7ANE - chains 2 and ae of the 124 polymer chains in the assembly; structure by electron microscopy, 3.90 A resolution.

Chain 2:
Molecule: Large ribosomal RNA
Organism: Leishmania major
Sequence (18998 nucleotides; each row starts with the number of its first residue; numbers below 1 keep their minus sign (U-2497 is residue -2497)):
 -2497 UUUCAAAAAUUGACUAAUUUUGAUAUUGUUUUGGCUCUGGACUAAUUAAU
 -2447 UCUCCUUUAAUUUUAUUAUCUAAAAUUUGCAUACUUACAUAUUAAAGUAG
 -2397 UUAGUUUAGAUAUGAAAAUUAGUUAGAUUUCCAUUUGAAUUAGUUAUGUU
 -2347 AAAUAUAGAAUUAGUUAGGGUUGAUAAUGAAAUCAAUUAAGUUUAUAUAU
 -2297 AAAGUUAGUUAGUCAAUAUGAAUUUUUUUGCAAACAUUUCCGGUUGACUU
 -2247 CAUGUGAUUACACGUACUCCGUUUUGUUUUUAUGUGUCAUGAUUUGCAUU
 -2197 GAUUUUUUCGCAACCACACCAUAAAUCUAAUAUACUCAACAGCACCUACC
 -2147 AAGAGUUAAAAAUGAAAUUAAAUAAAAAUAAAAAAUAAAAUAAAAAUAAA
 -2097 AUAAAAAUAAAUUUAAAAAUAAAAAUAAGUUUAAAAAAUAAAUUAAAAUA
 -2047 AAAAAUUAUAAAAUGGAAAUUGAAAAAUAAAUUACAAAUAAAAGAUUAAA
 -1997 UUUGAAUUAAUUACAGAAAUUAGACACAACACGCCCGAUCGAUUUCAUGC
 -1947 AUACACUUUUACUUCGUUUUCGGUUUACGUUUUGUUGUUUGUAUUGGCUC
 -1897 GAUGGAUGAAUAUAAAAAGCUUAAAUACAAAAUUUCCAACAAUUGGAUAA
 -1847 GCAAGAGUUAAAAAAUGAAAUUAAAUAAAAAUAAAAAAUAAAAUAAAAUA
 -1797 AAAUUAAAAUAAAAUAAAAAAUAAAAAAUUAAAAAUAAAAUUAAAAUAAA
 -1747 AAGUUAGAAAAUAAAAAAUUUAAAAAAUAUAAUUUGAAAAAUAAAUUACA
 -1697 AAUAAAAGAUUAAAUUUGAAUUAAUUGCAGACACUAGACACACAUUUCCG
 -1647 AUCGAUUUCACGUAUACAUUUGUACUUCGUUUUUGGUUUAUGUUUUGUUG
 -1597 UUUGCACUGAUCGAGCAAAAUUUUUAUUUUAUAUAUAAUUUAAACUUUUG
 -1547 UUGUUGUUUGUUAGUAAGCAAAAAUAUUUAUGUCAUUUUAAUAUUAUUUA
 -1497 UGUACUUACUAUUAUUUUGAUAAAUUUUAACUUUAAAUAGCAUAAAAACU
 -1447 ACAAUCAAUAAAGCAUAAAAAAAUUUAUUUAUGAUUAUAUUAAUAUAAAA
 -1397 UGACCUAAUAUAAUGAAAAUACUUUAGUGUUAAGUUAUUUGUUUUAUUAU
 -1347 GAAAUAAGUUGCACUAUUUAUUGAAUUAAUAAAGAAAGAAUAGAAAUAAA
 -1297 UAAGUUAUAAUAUCUUUAAUUUAUUUAUAAUUUCUUUGCAUUUGUAUUUA
 -1247 GUGUGAGUUUACAUUUAAUUUUAUAUUAUUUUAGUGUUAGUAUAUAUUUA
 -1197 AAUUUAAUCAAAGUUAUUAUUAAAUAAUAUUGAUUUUGGAUGAAUUUAAU
 -1147 UUUUAAUUAUAUUUUUGAAUUUUAAUUUUAUUAUUUUGAUUUAAUAUUUU
 -1097 UAAAAUAUUAUAUAUUUUAGAUUUAAAUUUGUUGUUUUAUAUUUAGUUUA
 -1047 AUGUUUAUAAAUUGAUAAUUAAUUUGUUUUAUUUUAAAGUUUUUAUGAAC
  -997 UGUGAUUUAUAGUUUAUUAUUUUUAGUUUAAUGUUUAAAUAUUUAACUAG
  -947 UGAUGGCACAGUUGUUCUAUAUGUACCUAUAAAAAAUAGUAAAAUUAUUU
  -897 UAAUUAAAUUAAUAAAUAAUUAUUAAACUAAUUUUAUAUUAAUAUUAUGA
  -847 AAAAUUUAAAAAUUAAUUUUUUUUUCUAAUUUUUAUAUAUUGAAGUAAUA
  -797 UGUAUUGAAUUGAAUAUUAAAAAUACAAAUUUAAUUUGUAAUUAAUAAAU
  -747 AUAUUUUAUUUUAAUAGAUGUUUAAUGUUAAUUAAUUUAUUAUUUUAAUA
  -697 UUUAAUAUUUGUUUAUACAAAAGUAACUUUUUUUGAAUAUAAAGAAUUAU
  -647 UAUUAUAAAUAUUAUUUUAAAAAUAUAAAAAUAUUGUUAAUAAAAUUAUC
  -597 AAGUUUCAAAAGCGUUUAUUAAAUGCGUCGGUCUAAGUAUUAUAUUUAAG
  -547 AUUAUUCUUGUAUAUAGAUUUUUAUUUUAAUAAUUCUACAUAAUUAAAAA
  -497 UUAACCUCAAAUUAUAUUUAUUAGUAGCAUAGUAAUUUAUUAACUGAUUA
  -447 UUAAAGCGUUCCAUAGAAAAUUUUAAAAUUAUAACAAUCUAAAUAAAUAA
  -397 UAAAUUAAAAUAAAAAUUUUAAAAAAAAUUAAAAAAUUAAAAUAGGGCAA
  -347 GUCCUACUCUCCUUUACAAAGAGAACGUUUAUAUGUAAUUGUAUGUUUGA
  -297 UUGGGGCAAUACUAUAUCUAUUUAUAUAGAAAAAGAACUAUAUUUAUUGA
  -247 AAUAAUAAAAGGUUCGAGCAGGUUAACAAGCAUUAAUACUAAAUGUGUUU
  -197 CAUCGUCUACUUAUUGCUAAAUUAUAAUUGAUUGUUCAUCAAAAAAGCAA
  -147 UUCGUUAGUUGGGUUAAAAUCGUUGUAAAGCAGAUUUGUUUAUAUAUUUA
   -97 AUUUUUGUAUAUAGUUAAAAAUUAAUAUUAGUACGCAAGGAUUCAUUAUU
   -47 UGUAAUUUAAAUAUAUUAAAUGUUAUUUUAUUAAAUAAAAUAAAAUAAGU
     3 CAAUUGUUAUUAUUCAUAUUAAUUUUUUUAAAAGUUUUUUAAUUUUAUAU
    53 UAGUUUAUUUGUUUAAAAAGUAUCUAAUUAAUUCAUUAUUUAGGAAUAGU
   103 UAAUAAUAAUUUAUAAUUCUGAUUAGAUUUGUUUGUUAAUGCUAUUAAAG
   153 GGGUGUGGAAAAAGUGUUAAAUUUUUGAUAUAUUUAAAUAAUAAAUAAAA
   203 UAUAACUUAUUAGUCAGAAAUGGAUGCCAGCCGUUGCGGUAAUUUCUAUG
   253 CUUUUAAAUAUUAUACAUUUAUUUUAUAAAUUUGUUACUAUAUAUUUUUA
   303 GUCAAUAAAACUAAUAAUUAUUUUUAUUUGUUUUUAAACACCGUUUGGUA
   353 UAUGCAAAUAAAAAAUGACAUUAAUUAUUAAUUAUAUUAUAUUAUAUUUA
   403 UUCAUUUAAGUCAACAAUAUCUAUUUACUGUUUUUGACAACAUGAUAAGG
   453 AUUAUAAAUGGUAUUGCAAAUUUUAUAAUCAAAACUAAUUUAUUAUAUUA
   503 AAUUAGCAUGUUUAGAUAAAACAAUAAAUUUAGAAGGUAUUGUUGCCCAC
   553 CAUUCUUUGUAAUAAAGACAACGUGCAGUAAUUAAUGUAUUUAUAAAAAU
   603 AUAUUUUUUUUUUUUAAAUUUUCGUUGCCUUUUUUAUUAUUUAGAAAAUU
   653 UAUGAAUUUAUACAAAUCAAUAAUGAAAAUUAUAGUAUUAUUAUUUAUGA
   703 GGAGAAUUUUCGGAAGGAGGGAUUUUCGGACCAGGAAUGUCCAGAGAGGU
   753 UUCGGGCAUCAGCGAUUGAUUUUGGGAGAACGGAGCCGCCGAGUGAAAUU
   803 UGCCCAGAGCAGAGUCGGGAGAAGAGUGGAUCGACCGAAGAAAAGACCGU
   853 UUUUCGGAAGGGGAGCAGGUCCAACCGAUUUUUUUGCCAACUUGCACAGG
   903 AGGGAGCCAGAAGCGCACUCAAAGUUAGUUUUGGGAGAUUUGAAGGGAGA
   953 AAUUUCCGAGUUUAUUCAUAUAUUUUUUAGUUUGUGUUAGCAAAUUUUGA
  1003 AAUACAACUUUUUUGCAAAUUGGAAGAAAACCUCCCAAAUGUAGCUUCCC
  1053 AAUCUUCCUCUCUAAUCCAUUCCCAACGGUCUUUCCCCCAUCAUCCUCAG
  1103 AUGUCUCUUCCCCCCCAAAAAAUCCUAAAAAUCCAAGUUCAUCUCGCUCU
  1153 CUCUCCCCUCAAUUUCCUUAAAAACUCGCUUCCUAAACUUAUCCCGAAAA
  1203 CCCCGCUCUUCUUCCCUCUAAAUCUUUAUCUCCUCCCCUCCAAAUCUCCC
  1253 UCAAAUCUCUCCUCUCUUCUCCCGAAACUUUAAUCUUUUUAUUUUAUAAA
  1303 UAAAUUUGGUAUUUAAAAUAUUAUAAUUAAAUAUUCUAAAUUAUUUAAUA
  1353 AUAUUAGAAAUGAAUACUUUAUUAAAAUAAUAUUAAUGUGUAAUAUAUUU
  1403 AAUCAUAUUAGAAUUCCGUUUAAAUUGAAAUAUAUUGAAUUGUAAUUAUC
  1453 AAUACAAUAUAAGUUAUUAAAUAAUAAUUUAAUUUUAUAUGUUUUAUAAU
  1503 UGUAAUUAUUUAGUUUUGAAAGUUUAUAUAUAAACAAGAUAUAACCUUUU
  1553 UAUUUUUUAAUACAAUUUUAAAUGAAAUUUAUGAUUUAUUAUUAUUAAAU
  1603 AUUACUGGCAGACUACAUGAAAAAUAUAAAAAGGCAUUUGUAUAGGUUUA
  1653 CUUUUGGACCUCAACAUCCUGCAGCUCAUGGCGUUUUAUGUUGUUUAUUA
  1703 UAUCUUUCUGGAGAAUAUAUAGUUUAUAUUGAUGUAAUAAUUGGUUAUUU
  1753 GCAUCGUGGUACAGAAAAGUUAUGUGAAUAUAAAACUGUAGAACAGUGUU
  1803 UACCGAUGAAGACUGGAUUAUGUGAGUGUCGUUUGCAACGAGCAUUUACU
  1853 GUCAUUGUGUUUUGAGUAUAUGUUGAGGUGUUGUCUUGCUAUUCGCUGUG
  1903 CAUUUAUGCGUUUAUUAAUGUGUGAGUUUACGCGUUGUUUCAAUGGACUU
  1953 CUUUGUUGCUCUUGUAUGGUUAUGGAUAUAGGAUCAUUGUCGCCAAUGCU
  2003 UUGAUCGUUUGAAGAACGUGAUAAGUUGAUGACUUUUUUUGAUUUGUGUU
  2053 GUGGUUGUAGAAUGCAUUUAGCAUUUAUGUGCUUAUUAGGUUUACUUGAU
  2103 GAUUUUGUAUUUGGGUUUAUAGAUUUUUUAUUGAUGUUGUGUAUAUCAUG
  2153 UUUAUUUGUUUUAGAUUUAUAUGAUUUGCUUUUUAUUGGAAAUAGACUUU
  2203 UAUAUUUGCGUUUGCGCGGGUUAGCAUUUUUUGAUGUUUUUGAUUUAUGU
  2253 UUUAAUAGUAUAAGUGGUUGUUUGUCUAGAUCGUUGGGUAUGGUAUGAGA
  2303 UGUUAGAUUAUAUAGUUGUUACGAAUUAUAUUUUAUGUUAGUUUUUGAUU
  2353 AUUGUUUUUGUUAUUUAGGUGAUGCAUUUGAUAGACUUUUUUUGCGACUU
  2403 UUUGAUAUGCGUAUGAGUAUACUUCUAUGUAAACAAUGCUUUUUUGUAGG
  2453 UUUUUUUGUCUUUGGAUUUGUGUGUUUAUUUGAUUAUAUGUAUGUUGAUG
  2503 UAACUAUAGAAACUAUAAUUAGUUUAUUUUAUAGUUUAUGAUGUUGCAUA
  2553 UUACCAGGAUGUUCAUUUGCUAAUGUUGAACAUCCUAAAGGCGAAUACAG
  2603 UAUUUUUUUAUGUUUUUUAUAUGGAUUUAUAUCACGUUUACGUAUACGUU
  2653 GUGCAGAUUUUGUGCAUAUUUGUUUAUUAGAUGUGAUGAUGCGAGGGUUU
  2703 AUGUUGCACGACUUAGUAGCAGUUAUUGGUAAUGUUGAUGUUGUUUUUGG
  2753 UUCUGUAGAUCGAUAAGCUAUUUAUUUAUAUACAAAAAUGAAAGAUGAAU
  2803 CUAAAAAUUGGUGCGGAGGGGUUUGAUUUUUGUUGGGGUUCUGUCUUACC
  2853 UGCUAUUUGUAUAGUUUAUUUAACUUUUUGUUUAUGUGGAUUAUUUUGUA
  2903 UUAUGUUUGGUAGUUUUGUUUUUAUUGAUUAUUGUUUUAUUUGUUUUUUU
  2953 UCUUGUCUUGUAUUUUGUUUAGUAUGCUUGUUGUGCGAUUUAUUUGUAGA
  3003 UUCAUUACGGGGUUUGUUUGAUGUUUGUUGUUUUAUACGUUGUAUUCAAU
  3053 AUUGUUUUGUAUGGUUUAUAAUUAGUGAAUUACUUCUUUUUUUAUCUUUA
  3103 UUUUAUGUAGUUUUCAGUUUAGUUUUAUUUGUGAGUGUUGAAUUUGCAUU
  3153 UGUAUUUGUUAUGCCUAUUAUGUUUAGUUGUUUAAUUUGUGAUUUUGGUU
  3203 UUGUAUUUUAUUGAUAUUUUAUUGAUAUUUUUAAUUUAUUAAUUAAUACA
  3253 UUUUUAUUAUUUGUAAGUGGUUUAUUUGUUAAUUUUGUUUUAUUUUUAUU
  3303 UUGAUUUCGUUUUUUUUUAUGUGUUUUAUUUAUGUUAUGAGUCGGUAUAU
  3353 UAUUUGGCUUUUUGUUUAUGUGAAAUCAAGUUUGAGAGUUUUCAUUAUUA
  3403 UUUGUGACUUGUAGUUGUGGCGUAUUUGGAUCAAUACUUUUUUUAAUCGA
  3453 UUUAUUGCAUUUUAGUCAUGUCUUUUUAGGUAUAUUUUUGUUAUUUUUAU
  3503 GUUUUAGUCGUUGUUUUAAUUUUUUAUGUAUGGAUACACGUUUUGUAUUU
  3553 CUAUAUGUAGUGUGCCUAUAUUGGCAUUUUGUUGAUUGCGUUUGAUUUUU
  3603 UUUAUUACGAUUUGUAUAUUUUGAUGUUUUAAGUGUGGUUUACUUAUAUG
  3653 CAUAAAGGCUCAAUUUUGAAUUUUUAAAUUUUAUUCUAAAAAGCGGAGAG
  3703 GAAAGAAAAGGCUUUUAACUUCAGGUUGUUUAUUGCGUAUUUAUGGUGUG
  3753 GGUUUUAGUUUAGGUUUUUUUAUUUGUAUGCAGAUAAUUUGUGGUGUGUG
  3803 UUUAGCAUGAUUAUUUUUUAGUUGUUUUAUAUGUACUAAUUGAUAUUUUG
  3853 UUUUAUUUUUGUGAGAUUUUGAUUUGGGAUUUGUAAUACGAAGCACACAU
  3903 AUUUGUUUUACAUCGUUGUUAUUUUUUCUUCUUUAUGUUCAUAUAUUUAA
  3953 GUGUAUAGUAUUAAUAAUUUUAUUUGAUACACAUAUUUUAGUAUGGGUGG
  4003 UAGGUUUUGUGAUAUAUAUAUUUAUAGUAAUAAUAGGUUUUAUUGGCUAU
  4053 GUUUUACCAUGUACAAUGAUGUCGUAUUGGGGUUUAACAGUGUUCAGUAA
  4103 CAUUUUAGCAACUGUCCCAGUUAUUGGUACUUGACUUUGUUAUUGAAUAU
  4153 GAGGUAGUGAGUAUAUUAAUGAUUUUACAUUGUUAAAAUUACAUGUGUUG
  4203 CAUGUGCUAUUACCUUUUGUAUUAAUACUUGUAAUAUUUAUGCAUUUGUU
  4253 UUGUUUACAUUAUUUUAUGAGUUCAGAUGGUUUUUGUGAUCGAUUUGCAU
  4303 UUUAUUGCGAACGUUUAUGUUUUUGUAUGUGAUUUUAUUUACGAGAUAUG
  4353 UUUUUGGCUUUUUUGAUAUUAUUUUUUGUAAUUUAUUUUAUUUUUAUAAA
  4403 UUGAUAUUUUGUUUUUCAUGAAGAAUCUUGAGUUAUAGUUGAUACAUUAA
  4453 AAACAUCUGAUAAGAUUCUUCCUGAGUGAUUUUUUUUAUUUUUAUUUGGU
  4503 UUUUUAAAAGCUGUACCAGAUAAAUUUACUGGUUUAUUAUUAAUGGUUAU
  4553 UUUAUUAUUUUCCUUAUUUUUGUUUAUAUUAAAUUGCAUAUUAUGAUUUG
  4603 UUUAUUGUAGAAGUUCAUUGUUGUGAUUUACAUAUUCAUUAGUUUUAUUU
  4653 UAUAGUAUAUUUAUGAGUGGUUUUUUAGCACUGUAUGUUAUAUUAGCAUA
  4703 UCCUAUAUGAAUGGAAUUACAAUUUUGAGUGUUGCUUUUGUUUAUGUUAG
  4753 UUGUAUGUAGAUUAGAUUAAAAAUUUAUAUAUUUUUUAUUAAGCGUUAAU
  4803 AUAUUAAAUUUUAUUUAGAAUAGUAUUAAUAAUCAAAGGGUUGGAAGAAA
  4853 UUUGCGAAAGAAAGGGAUCUUAGAAAGGAAAUUUUAGUUUAAGACCGAGA
  4903 AGGGGAGAAGGGAGAGAGAGAUUCGUGUUAUUUAAUUUUUAUGGAUUAAU
  4953 UGCGUAUUACUGUAUAACAUAUUUAAAUGUCUAUAUUUUAUUUUGUAUUG
  5003 UAUUUAUGUAUUAUAUGGCUUUUUUAUUUUGUUUUUGCAUUUUAUUAGAU
  5053 UUUAUAUUAUUUGGAAGUCUUUUAGUAGGAGAUGCGUUUAUGGAUGUUUU
  5103 UUUUUUACGUUAUCUAUUAUGCUUUUUGGAGUGUUUUUCAUUAUUAUGUA
  5153 GAUGUAUAUCUACUUUUUUACGAAUGUUUUGUAAUCUUUUGUCUUCGCAU
  5203 UUUUUGAUGCUUAUGUUUUGUGAUUUUGUAUAUUUUUUUAUUGUAUUUCU
  5253 AUUAUUUUUUUUAAUGUGUGAUAUUAUUUAUUUUAUGAUAUUUUCAUUCG
  5303 CCAUGCUAUUUUGCAUAAUAUUUUAUUUAUUUUUAUAUGCAUUAGAUAUG
  5353 UUUUGCGCAUUAUUACAAAUAUUUAUAUUUUGUAAUAUGAUAAUGCAAUU
  5403 AAUCAUGGAUUUUUUAUUGUUAUUAAUUUUUCAUUAAUUUAUAGAAUUAA
  5453 AUCGAAUAAGUUAAUUAUAUCAAAAAAUAGUAUAAAUAUACUACAACUUA
  5503 AUAUAAAAAAUAGGUUUGAAAAUCGCACAGUAUGUAAUCGUACAACUCAG
  5553 AAUCCUAUAAAUUGAUAAGAAAAUAUAAAGAUGUUAAUUAUUAGUCUAAA
  5603 AUAAAAAAUAUAAAUAAUAACCAACCAUAUUAUUGAAAAGAAAAUAAUAC
  5653 AAAUUCCCAUAUAACUUAAGUGAAGUAGUAAACAAAAUACUUUUAAAAAA
  5703 AAACCAAAUACUAUUGGAAUAGCACCAAUACAUAAAAAAAUACUUGCUAA
  5753 UAAUACACUAAUUAAUAAAUUAUUAAAAAAGCUAAAAAAAAUAAAGUUAA
  5803 UUAAAAAAUAAUUUUCAUUAUAUUUAAUAUCGAACAUAUUAUAUACUAUA
  5853 AAAAAAUAAUAUAAAAUUAUUAAUAUAAUCAGACUUAAUGAGUAAAUUAA
  5903 AUGAAAAUUUAGAUACAUAUAAAAGAUGUAAUUUUUAUUAGAAAUAAAUA
  5953 UUAAAAAUAAAAAACUAAAAUUAUUAACGCUAAGUACAAAUAAAAGACUU
  6003 ACAAUUGCAAAACUAUUUAAUCCAAUUAACACGCAUGUAAUGCAUUGUAU
  6053 UAUAAUAAGUUUUAUAAAUAUUAUAUAAAAGUAAAUAAAGCAAAUAAGCA
  6103 AAAUAAUAAGUAUAAAGCAAAAUAAGACAUAAAAUGUUAGCAUGUAGAUA
  6153 AAUAUAAACACUCCAAGCCGAAUGUAUAAUUGUUCUAAAAAUAAAAUCAA
  6203 UAUUGCAAUAUAUAAUUUAAAUAAUAUAAGUAAUAUAUAAAAUAAGCAUA
  6253 AUAUACCUAAUCAUUCUUCAUCAAAUAUUAGAAAACAAAAAUCACAGAGA
  6303 UAAAAACAGUAAUUUAGUAACAUAUAAUAUAGCAAGACAAAUAAUAAUAU
  6353 AAAGUUUAUUAAAUUUAUCAUAUAAUAAUAUCAUAAUAUUAGUAUUUUAU
  6403 AACCGAAUCUACUUGAUAUUAAUAUAAGAAAAAGUAAUAAGCUAAAUAAU
  6453 UCAAAUAGUAUUGAAAUAAAAAGUAUAUGUAUUACAUUUAAAAACAUAAA
  6503 AAUUAUUAUAUAUUGUAUAAUUAUUAUCAUGAAUACGAAUCUAGUAUCAA
  6553 AGUUUAAAAAACAAAAAAGAAAAAAAAAGCAAAAUAAAAAAAGUAGUAAA
  6603 AAGAUAAAGCAUAUAUAUGAGUCUAAAAUUGUUAGUAUUAUUAUGUUAAU
  6653 AAUUACAAUUCAUAUUAAAUCAAAUGAUAAAUAAAAAAGUGAAUUAUAAU
  6703 CACAUAAGAUAAUAAAACUAUAAAGUAAUAAAAAUAAUAUUAUAUGUAUU
  6753 AAGUAUAGAAACAGAAGGAUUUCGAAAGGAGAGGACAGUUUAAGGAUUUU
  6803 GAGGAGAAAUUUCGAGGGGAAAGGGGGGAACCAGAAGAACAUAGAAGUCA
  6853 GUUUUCGAUAUUAAAAUAAUAUAGCAAUUAUUUUUGUAGUGAACAGUCAA
  6903 AUAAAAGUAAGAACGCACAUGUAGAAUAAAAAAAUAAGUAUAAAUGCUUG
  6953 CGCUGUUGUAAUUUUUAGUCUAUAACCAAUUACCCUUGGAUAAAAAAACC
  7003 CAAUAAUUAAGAUAAUUAUAGCUUUAAAACAUAUAAAUAAGCCCCCAAAA
  7053 CAGAGACUGGCUAAUAAUAAUGUUGUCAGUAACACAUGAUUUAUUUCAAG
  7103 AACGGAAUAUAAUAUAAAAAAGAAUCCUGAUAGUUCUGUAAUCAACCCAG
  7153 CGACUAAUUCACUUUCACAUUCCAUAUAGUCGAAUGGUAGUUUUAAUCCG
  7203 UCUAGAAGCAUACUUAUUCAAAAUAUACAUACAAAUAAGAUGCCGGCAAU
  7253 AUAAAAGUUUGUAAUAUAAAUCUGCCCAACACAAAUGUCUUUAAUGCAAA
  7303 AAAAGCUAAAGUAGUCUAACGAAUAUACAGUUGUGUAUAAUAAAAAUAAG
  7353 CCACUUUCAGAAAUAAUACUAAAAAACAUAGUGCGCAUUGCAGAAAGAUA
  7403 UACAAAGCAACUAGAGAAUAAAAAGCAACCUACAAAAAAUGUGCUAAACA
  7453 UAUUACUGAAAACAUGUACGCACAUCAUUAUUGUAAUAGUGAAUCCUGUG
  7503 UCUAAUAACAGUAUAAAACCUAUAGGAAAAUAAAACCAACCAAUAAAAAU
  7553 GCAGCAUGUAGUAAUUAACAUUGCACCUAUUAAGUAAAUGAUUUCAAAAC
  7603 UAAUUACAAAAAUGAUAAAUUUAAUAAAAAGUUUUAUUCCGUCAGUUAUU
  7653 GGUGUUAAAAUUCCAAAAAAACAAAGGGCCGGACCUAUUCGUAUUUGAAC
  7703 UAAAGCUAAAAUUCUUCUUUCACAAAGACUUACAAAGCCGGUCAAGACAA
  7753 GAACAACUAAAAUGUCAAUAAUAAUAAUGAUAAUAAUAUCUAUAUUUAAC
  7803 AUUUUUAAUUAUGGCUUUUAUUUUAUCAUUUUGAAUGAUUUUUUUACUGG
  7853 AUUCUGUAAUUGUUUUAUUAUCUUUUGUGUGUUUUGUAUGUAUAUGGAUA
  7903 UGCGCUUUAUUAUUUUCAGCAUGUUUAUUAGUGUCGAAAUUAAAUAAUGU
  7953 UUAUUGUACUUGGGAUUUCACGGCAUCUAAGUUUAUUGAUGUGUAUUGAU
  8003 UCAUUAUUGGAGGUAUGUUUUCAUUAGGACUUUUACUUAGGUUAUGUUUG
  8053 UUAUUAUAUUUUGGUCAUUUAAAUUUUGUUAGUUUUGAUUUAUGCAAAGU
  8103 UGUUGGAUUUCAAUGGUAUUGAGUCUAUUUUAUUUUUGGAGAAACAACAA
  8153 UAUUUAGUAAUUUAAUUUUGGAAAGUGAUUAUAUGAUUGGUGAUUUACGU
  8203 UUAUUACAGUGUAAUCAUGUUUUAACUUUAUUAAGUUUAGUUAUAUAUAA
  8253 AUUAUGAUUAUCUGCUGUUGAUGUUAUACAUUCAUUUGCAAUUUCAAGUU
  8303 UAGGUAUUAAAGUAGAGAACCUGGUCGUUGUAAUGAAAUAGUUUUAUUUU
  8353 CAUCAAAUAAUGCUACAGUGUAUGGGCAAUGUAGUGAACUUUGUGGUGUA
  8403 UUACAUGGAUUUAUGCCAAUAGUGAUUUGUUUUAUAUAGGUAUAUAAUCU
  8453 AUAUCAUAAUAUUAGGGGAAAGAAGGACUGAGUCGAAUAUUUGAUUUAUU
  8503 AUGUAUUAGGAGUUAUGAUUUUAUAUUAUGAUGAUUUGAUUUAGACUUUA
  8553 UUUUAUAUGAUUUCGUUUUUGAUUUUGUAGUGUGUAUAACUUUUAUUUUU
  8603 GUGUUUGUCUUAGGUUUUUUUCUUAGAAUAUUUUUUAGUUUUGUAUUUGU
  8653 GUUAUUAUUUAUAGUUUUUUUUGGUUUAUUUAUGCUUACGUUUAUGUAUA
  8703 UAGGUUAUUUUAUAUAUUAUAUUUAUAUAUUAUAUAAUUUUAUAUGUUAU
  8753 UUUUUUUGUUUUAGUAUUUCGUAUUUAUUAUAUUAUAUUGAGUUUUUUAC
  8803 AUAUUUAUUAUGUUUUAUAUUUAUAGAUUUUAUAUCGUUUUCUAUCCAUU
  8853 UAAUUUCUUAUUUUGGCAUUAUUUAUAUAUUUAAUGUUAUAUUUUGUUCG
  8903 UAUUUAUUUUGUCUAUUUUAUUUUAUAAUUUGUUUUAUAUUUUGUUUUAU
  8953 AUUUUUUGUUAUUCGAUGUUUAUUUAUAAUAGUUUAUGAUUUUUUGUUUU
  9003 UUAAUUUUGAUAUAUAUUUAUCAUUUUUAAUGUGUGAUAUGUUGUAUAUC
  9053 GAUUAUAUAUGUUUUUUAUUGAUAUAUUUUGGUUUUAUAUUUUCAUUUAU
  9103 AUUAGGCUUUUUUUGUUUUAUAUUUGUUUUAAAUUAUGUUUUUUUAGUAU
  9153 UAUUUUUUGUCUUGGCGUUAUUUUUUGGGUUUUUAUUUUUAUCAUAUGGU
  9203 AUUUUUAUAUUUUUUAUUUAUUAUUUUUUUUGAUUAUUCGUUAUAUAUAG
  9253 UCGUACAUGUUUUACAUUAGUGCAAUCGGUAAUUAUAUUUUUUAAAUUUU
  9303 UAUACUUUGAUGUUUUUUUUAUAUUUAUAUUUUUAUUGAUAUUGUUUAUU
  9353 AUUUGUUUUUUUGGUUUCUUUUUAAAAGAUUUUUUAUUUUUGAAUUUUUU
  9403 UUUUGAUAUGUUUAUUGUAUUAAUAAGUUAUGAUGUGAAUAAUUAUUGUG
  9453 CAUUUUAUAAUCAUUAUCAACAGUUUUGUGUUACUCAAUUAUUGUCUAUU
  9503 UAUAUGUAAAAAAAUAAAAAUAAAGAUUGUCAAAAAUAUAUAAAAAAAAC
  9553 AAAGCAGAAACACAAUAUUAAAAACAGGUAGUCUAAAACUAUAUGCGCAA
  9603 AGUCAACUAGUAAUAAAUAUAAAACCAUUACACAAGGUAUUCAGGUUGAG
  9653 AAGUAGAAAAAGCAGUAUAGGCUGAAUACGAAUAGAUUAACAAAGAAUAA
  9703 ACAAUAGUCUCAAAAUAAAAACACACAGAACAGUGCGCAUAAAAACAAAA
  9753 UUAAGCUUGCUAAUAAUAGCAUUCCGUAGAGCAUGAAUGAACUUCAAAAU
  9803 AAAAAUGACACAGGAUAGUCAGAUAUUCUACGAGGAAAUGCAUACAUACC
  9853 UAAACUAUGCAUUGGGAAAAAAACCAUAUUAGAUCCUAUAAAAAGCGUAC
  9903 UAAUAAAGUAAAACAUUCAGAAUAAAUAUAAUUCUAUAGGUAGUCAUUUU
  9953 GCAAGAAAGUGAAUAAAUCCUGCAAGAAAUCCAACAACAGCACCUAAAGA
 10003 UAAAACGUAGUGAAAGUGACCGACUACAAAGUAUGUGUCAUGUAACAUGA
 10053 UGUCUAUACCAACAUUCGCCAAAAAAAGCCCUGUUACAGCACCAGACAAA
 10103 AACAUAAAAAUAAACAUUAUAACAAAAUAUAUCUCAAAUGUAAUUAUAAU
 10153 AUCUGUAUAAAUAAAACUAUAGAUCCAAUUGAAUAGCUUGACACAUGUGG
 10203 GUAGGCCAAUCAAAAUAGAUACUCCACCAAAAUAUGCUCUAGAAUCAACA
 10253 UCCAUCCCUACAACAAACAUGUGAUGCGCUCACACAAACAUACCUAAGAU
 10303 CGCAAUUAAUAUCAUUGAAUAUAUCAUUGCAACCGCACUGAACACACAGC
 10353 GAAAUCCGACUAUUUCAAUAAUAGUAGAGAUAAGACCAAAUACAGGUAAU
 10403 AAUAUUAUAUAAACUUCAGGAUGACCAAAAAAUCAAAACAGGUGUUGAAA
 10453 UAGAAUCAAGUCACCACCACCAACAACAUCAUAAAAUGAAGUAUUAAAGU
 10503 UUCUGUCACAUAAAAUCAAGGUCACACCUCCCGCUAAUACUGGUAAAGUU
 10553 AUUAUUAACAAAAUAGCAGUUAUAAGCGCAGCUCAAAUAAAUAGCGAUCA
 10603 CGAUAAAAAACUAAAGAAUUUUCUACGACAGCAAAAUACAGUACCAAGUA
 10653 AAUUUAUAGAGUUUAAAAUACUUGAUACACCUAAUAGAUGAACCGCAAAC
 10703 AUAACAAAGUCACAAGCCAAACUUGAAUGAAAGUCUAUACAUAUUAAAGU
 10753 AGGAUAUAGCGUCCAACCCACACCCAUACCUUCCUCAGUCAAAAAACCGC
 10803 UUACAACACAGCCAAAUCCGGCCAAGUACAUUCAAAAACUCAUGUUGUUU
 10853 AAACGUGGAAAAACCAUAUCGGGAAAACCUGCCAUAACAGGAAUAAAGUA
 10903 GUUCACAAGACCUCCCAUCAUAACAGGCAUUAUAAACGCAAAAACCAUUA
 10953 UCAAUCCAUGCGAGGUAAUUAAAACGUUAUAAAACUGGUAAUCUCCAAAC
 11003 AAAACACCACAUCCUAUAAUAGAAAGUUCAAGUCUAAUAAAUAGUGAAUA
 11053 AACAUAUCCAACGAAUCCUGAUAGGAUUGCAACUAAGAGAUAACACAAAC
 11103 CAAUCAUUUUAUGCGAAACACUUAAACACACCAAACAAAGUCAAAACAUU
 11153 UUCAAUAUAAAAAAUUUAAAUUUAAUUUGUUUGAUUUUAUAUAUAGUAAU
 11203 AAUCCAAUCAAUUUUCGCUCUCGCCUUUCUCCCACCCCCUUCUGCUUUCU
 11253 UCCCUCCAACCUCUCUUCUUCCCCUCCCUACCUUUCUUCCCCUUCUAUUU
 11303 CAGUUCCUUCUCCCCCUCCCUCCUAAUCCCUGCUCUUCCAAAGUCUCUCU
 11353 UUCUUCCCCUAAAGUCUUUCCCUGCUUUCUAAUUUACUGAUUAAAAUAGU
 11403 AUACGUGCUUGGUUAAUGUGUAUUGACUUCAGUCAAAAUAUAAAAGUAGA
 11453 GCUAGAUUAAAGUAACUAAAUAAUAAAAUUUAAUAGAUGUUUAAGUUUAU
 11503 AUUGAUUACUUUGAUUUUUUUGUUAUUAUUUUUAAUAGUCAUAUUUAUAU
 11553 UUAUUAAUUAUAGUUUUUGUUUAGCAUUGCAAUUAAAUUAUGUUUAUAUA
 11603 AAUAUAUAUCUAAAUUAUAUUAGUCUAUGAUUUAUUUUUUUCAUGGGAGU
 11653 UAUUGUAUAUUUUCUUGUUUUUCUUUUGUCACGUAAGUUAGUGUCUUACA
 11703 CAAAAUAUUUUUAUGUUUUAUGCUCGUAUUUAUUUAUAUUUUUUGAUGUU
 11753 GUAUUUAUAAUUUUAAUAGAUGACUUUAUGUGUUUUAUGAUUUUAUUUGA
 11803 AAGUUUAUUUUUUCCAAUUUGUUUUGUAAGUUUAUUUUUUAAUUUUAAUA
 11853 AUAGAUUUAUAUUUGCUAUAUUUUAUUUGGUAGUAUUUAGUUCCUUAAGC
 11903 UCAAUAAUGUGUAUUAUGAUUUGUAUAUUAAUUAUUUUUCAUUUUAAUGU
 11953 UUUGAGUCUGCAUAGUUUUGUUGAUGUGUGUAUUUUUGAUAGUUUAUACU
 12003 UAGGUAUGUAUAUAUGAGUGUUAUUAUUUAUAAUGUUUGCUAUUAAGUAU
 12053 CCAAUCUGACCAAUGCAUGUAUGAUUACCAGAAAUGCAUGUAGAAGUCAA
 12103 UACUGAAUUAAGUGUGUUGUUAGCAAGUGUUGUGUUAAAAAUAGGUUUUU
 12153 UCGGUCUUUAUAAAUUUUUAUUUUUGAGUUUUAAUCAACUUUCGUUAUGG
 12203 UUUUUAGGUUUUGUGGAUUGUUUAGUGAUGUUAGGUUUGACAUUUUUGGC
 12253 UAUUACGUUAUUAUUUUUGAGUGAUUAUAAAAAAAUAAUCGCAAAUUGGU
 12303 CUGUUAUACAUACGGGUAUAGCCUUAAUUUUAUUGUGACAUAACGAUAUA
 12353 UUGUUUUUAGGUUUAUUGAUUUUUUGUAAUUUAUCACAUAUAAUAAGUUC
 12403 UGCAUUAAUGUUUAUAAUGGUCGGAUAUAUGUAUGAUAAUUAUGGUAUUC
 12453 GAAUAUUUUUAUUAUUGGUGUCUUUUUUUGGUAUUAGUUUGUGGAGUUCA
 12503 UUAUUUUUAGGGAUUUUUUUAUUUAAUAUAGAUUUCCCAUUUAUGCUGUU
 12553 AUUUUAUGUUGAUAUAUUUUUAUUGUAUGGGCUAAUUUCAUUAUCAUUUG
 12603 UAUAUAUUUGUUGUUUUUACAUAAUAAUAUUAGCAAUAUUUCUAUCAUCG
 12653 AUAUAUAUAUAUAUAUGCUUAAGUUUUUAUUCUUUUAUAUGAGUAGAUAA
 12703 AUACUUACGUUUAGAUUUAACAAUAAAUGAUAUUUAUCUAUAUUUUGUUA
 12753 UAAGCGUGAUGGUUAUUUUUCUAUUUUAUUUAAUUUAUUUGUUAUUUUAA
 12803 UUAAUUUUAUUACACUAUUUUUUUUUCCGUCCAGAUCUUUUAACAAAUCC
 12853 CAUUCUCCCCCCUUUUCCUUCCCCCCUUUUUUAAAACCUUAAAAGUCCCC
 12903 UUCUGCGAACUUCUUAUGUCUCGUGUUCUGUCUCCCCUGUCUCCCGCUCU
 12953 GCCCUCUUUCCCUCUUUUCCAAACUAAUCCUAUUGACCUUUAAUCUAAAG
 13003 UUAAAAACGUGAAUUUUUGAGUGAGUUGCUUUUUGUUAUUUUAGGGAAAA
 13053 GCCACGAACCAAGCUCCGGAACCGACGGAAUUGCAAAGAAGAAAAGAAAU
 13103 UUUGUAUGCUUUUGGGGAUCCUAGUUGAAGGAAUUUUGGGGGGAGAGCCA
 13153 GGAGAAAGAUUUCACGGAAUUUGUUUUCGUAAGCUAAAUUAUAAAUUUUA
 13203 AUAUUAUAAGUAUUUAAUAUUCGACUUUAUUUUUAUAUUCAGAAUUAAAA
 13253 AUGUUUAUGUUUUUUUUUAUGUUUUUUUUCAUGUUUGGAUUUGUUUGUGG
 13303 UAUAUUUUUUGUUGGAAGGCAUAUGUUAAGUUUUUGAUUAUCAAUAGUUU
 13353 UAUGUGUUUUUUUAGUUUUAUCUGUACUAUUUAGUUGUUUUUGUCUUAGU
 13403 GUAUGUAUAUAUGGGUACUGCUUUUAUGAUUUUUGUUUAAUUUUAAUUUU
 13453 AGACUUUUGUUUUGUUUGAUUAACUUUUUAUUGUAAUGGUUUUUAUAUAU
 13503 UUAUUUUAUAUUUAAUUGAUAUUGUGUUUUGUUUUAUAGUUUUUUAUGCA
 13553 UUCUAUUAUAUGUAUUUUGAUGUAAUGUUAGCCCGUUUUUUCCAUAUAUU
 13603 UUGAUGAUUUGUUUUGUGUAUGAAUUUUUUUAUAUUGUCGUAUGACUUUU
 13653 UAACAGCUUAUUGUGGUUGAGAGUUGUUAGGUUUAUUUUCAUUUUUUUUG
 13703 AUAUCAUAUUUUUGAUAUAGAUUUUAUGCGUUAAAAUUUGCUUUUAAAGC
 13753 UUUUUUCAUAAGUAAAAUAGGCGAUGUUUUGCUAUUAUUAGCAUUUACAA
 13803 UAUCAUUUUUAAUAAAUGGCUAUUGUGUGAUUACAUUUUAUUUUUUAUCG
 13853 UUUUUAUGUGUGGAUUAUGUUUUAUUAUUGUUUAUAAUAAUUUUAUUAUU
 13903 AUUGUGUGGUUUUACUAAGUCUACUCAAUUUGGUUUACAUAUUUGACUGC
 13953 CAGAUGCAAUGGAAGGACCAAUCCCAGUGUCUGCACUAAUUCAUGCUGCA
 14003 ACAUUAGUUGUAUGUGGUAUUAUAUUGGUUAGUUUUAUUUUUUGAUGUUU
 14053 UGAUUUUUGAUUUUGUUAUUUUUAUGGAUUGCUUGGUUGAGCUAGUUUGA
 14103 UUUUAGUAAUGAUGAGUUUAUGUGUUUUUUAUAAUUUUGAUGUAAAAAGG
 14153 UAUGUUGCAUUUAGUACUAUAUGCCAAAUAAGUUUUUCUAUGUUUUGUUG
 14203 UUUAUGUCUAGAUCUAUAUGUAGGUUGUUUAAUUUUUUGUUAUCAUAUGU
 14253 UUUAUAAAGCAACUUUAUUUAUUGUGCUAGGUGUUUGAAUUCAUUUUUUU
 14303 UUUGGAUUGCAGGAUAUACGUUGUUAUUUUUUUACAUAUUUUUGUGGUUG
 14353 UAUUUUAGCACGUAUGUUAUUGAUAUUUGCUUUGUUAAACUCAUGUUCAU
 14403 UAUGAUUUUUGUGUGGAUUUUAUUGUAAAGAUCUUCUUUUAUGUAUGUUA
 14453 AUGUUAACAUCAUUUUUUUUUAUAUUAGAGUUUUUGUGUGUGUGUAUAUU
 14503 UUUUAUAUUUUUUACUGUGUUAUAUAAUUAUUUUUUGUUAUUUUUUUUGU
 14553 GUUUUGUAUUUAAAUGCUUUUGUUUAAUUGAUACACUUUUUUUAAUUUUU
 14603 GAUUUUGAAUGCUGUCUUGUAUAUUGUACAUUUUGUUUAUAUAUGUGUUU
 14653 UAUACUAAUUUUUUUUGUUUUAGAUUUUUUAUAUGUUUUUAUUUUUUCAA
 14703 GUUAUUGCUUAUUUUGAUCUUUUUAUUUAUAUUAUAUGUCUUUUUUUGAU
 14753 AUUGCGAUAUUUACUAUAUUUGUAAUGAUUUCAUUAAGUUUUGUAUAUUA
 14803 UGGUUGUAUUAUAUUUUAUUUUUUUAAUAUUGAUUGUAUUAUGUUUUUUU
 14853 GACGAAUAUUUUUGUUUAUAACUGUCGGAUUUUUAUUUUUUAUAUUUUCG
 14903 GUAUGAUAUUUUAUUUGUUUUUAUAUAUAUAUAUUUAUGUUUGUGUGAAA
 14953 UAUUGUUAUAUAUUUUAGAUAUAAUUUAAAGUAUUGUUUAUUUUUUUGUA
 15003 UGUUAUUUAUAAUAUACAUUUAGUAGAGCUAUGCAAAUUUAAUUUUGAAU
 15053 UAAAUUCAGUCUAUCAGAGUAUAUUUUAUUUAGAAAUUUAUAUUAUCUUU
 15103 UAACUCCAAGUUUUUUAAGUAGUGUUUUGCUAUUUUUUGUUAGAAUAUUA
 15153 AUUGUAAAAUACAUAAUUUAUCUAAAUAAUUAAUUAAUGAAAAGUAACUA
 15203 AGACAAAAAAUGGUAUAAAAAGUAAAAUAAGUAUUAUAGAUAAUAGUUAA
 15253 UUUUUAAUUUUAUUAUGCAAGCACAACGAAUUUAUUUUUAGUAAUAAUAC
 15303 GCCAAUAUGUUAUAUUUCCUGCCCAAUGAUUGUAUGAACAAUUUUUGUAU
 15353 GAUAAAUAAGUCGCCCACACCACGAAAUAACAAAUUUUUGCACGCCACAA
 15403 CAAAUUUAUGAACGAGUUUCUGUAUGCCACAACAAAUUUAUGAACGAGUU
 15453 UCUGUAUGCCACAACAAAUUUAUGAACGAGUUUCUGUAUGCCACAACAAA
 15503 UUUAUGAACGAGUUUUUGUAUGCCACAACAAAUUUAUGAACUCUGUAUGC
 15553 CACAACAAAUUUAUGAACGAAUUUCUGUAUGCCACAACAAAUUUAUGAAC
 15603 GAGUUUCUGUAUGCCACAACAAAUUUAUGAACGAGUUUCUGUAUGCCACA
 15653 ACAAAUUUAUGAACAAGUUUCUGUAUGACACAACAAAUUUAUGAACGAGU
 15703 UUCUGUAUGACACAACAAAUUUAUGAACUCUGUAUGCCACAACAAAUUUA
 15753 UGAACGAGUUUCUGUAUGCCACAACAAAUUUAUGAACGAGUUUCUGUAUG
 15803 CCACAACAAAUUUAUGAACGAGUUUCUGUAUGCCACAACAAAUUUAUGAA
 15853 CGAGUUUCUGUAUGCCACAACAAAUUUAUGAACUCUGUAUGCCACAACAA
 15903 AUUUAUGAACGAAUUUCUGUAUGCCACAACAAAUUUAUGAACGAGUUUUU
 15953 GUAUGCCACAACAAAUUUAUGAACAAGUUUCUGUAUGACACAACAAAUUU
 16003 AUGAACGAGUUUCUGUAUGCCACGAACAAAUUUAUGAACGAGUUUCUGUA
 16053 UGACACAACAAAUUUAUGAACGAGUUUCUGUAUGACACAACAAAUUUAUG
 16103 AACGAGUUUCUGUAUGACACAACAAAUUUAUGAAUGAGUUUCUGUAUGAC
 16153 ACAACAAAUUUAUGAACGAGUUUCUGUAUGCCACGAUAAACAUAUUUAUA
 16203 UUAUAUUAUAUUAUAUUAUAUUAUAUUAUAUUAUAUUAUAUUAUAUUAUA
 16253 UUAUAUUAUUAUAUUAUAUUAUAUUAUAUUAUAUUAUAUUAUUUAUAUUA
 16303 UUAUAUUAUUAUAUUAUAUUAUAUUAUAUUAUAUUAUAUUAUAUUAUAUU
 16353 AUAUUAUAUAUUAUUAUAUUAUUAUAUUAUUAUUAUAUUAUUAUAUUAUC
 16403 AUUAUUAUUAGAAUAUUUACUAAUAUAUAUAUAUAUCUAUAUCAAGCUUG
 16453 UUAGAAAAAACUAUGUUUUUUCUAACAAGAUUGAUACUCUCGGUAUGG
Disordered / not traced: -2497 to 0, 71-81, 392-393, 618-16500
Differences from the reference sequence: conflict U612 (A3110 in 1756572068), U613 (A3111 in 1756572068), U615 (G3113 in 1756572068)

Chain ae:
Name: mS53
Organism: Leishmania major
UniProtKB: Q4QFA7 (Q4QFA7_LEIMA); residue numbers follow UniProt; this construct covers 1-655
Sequence (655 residues; row label = number of the first residue in the row):
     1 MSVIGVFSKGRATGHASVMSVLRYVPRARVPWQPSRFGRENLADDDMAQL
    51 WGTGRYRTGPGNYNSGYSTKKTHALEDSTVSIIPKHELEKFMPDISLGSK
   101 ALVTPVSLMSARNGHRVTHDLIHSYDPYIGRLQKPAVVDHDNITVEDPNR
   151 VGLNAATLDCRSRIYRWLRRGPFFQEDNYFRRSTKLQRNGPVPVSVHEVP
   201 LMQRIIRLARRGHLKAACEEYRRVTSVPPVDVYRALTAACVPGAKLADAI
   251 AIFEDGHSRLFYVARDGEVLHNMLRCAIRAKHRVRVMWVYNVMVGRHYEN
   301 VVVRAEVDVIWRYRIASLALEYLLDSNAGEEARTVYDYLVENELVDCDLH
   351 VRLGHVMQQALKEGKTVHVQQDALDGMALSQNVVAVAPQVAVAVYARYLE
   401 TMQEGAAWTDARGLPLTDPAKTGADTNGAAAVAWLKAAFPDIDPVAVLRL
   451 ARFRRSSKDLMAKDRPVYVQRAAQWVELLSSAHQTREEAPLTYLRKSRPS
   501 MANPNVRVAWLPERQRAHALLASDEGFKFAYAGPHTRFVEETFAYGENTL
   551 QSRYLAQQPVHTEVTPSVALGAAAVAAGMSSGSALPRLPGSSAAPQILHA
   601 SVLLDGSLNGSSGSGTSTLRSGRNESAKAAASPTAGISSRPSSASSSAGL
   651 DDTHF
Disordered / not traced: 1, 586-655

Chain 2 / chain ae interface:
Contacting residue pairs (85):
  A410(2) with Tyr56(ae), base contact; Arg57(ae), hydrogen bond to the sugar; Tyr63(ae), sugar contact
  A411(2) with Thr53(ae), base contact
  G412(2) with Thr53(ae), hydrogen bond to the base; Gly54(ae), hydrogen bond to the base; Ala156(ae), hydrogen bond to the sugar
  U413(2) with Ala156(ae), phosphate contact; Thr157(ae), phosphate contact; Leu158(ae), phosphate contact; Asp159(ae), hydrogen bond to the phosphate; Cys160(ae), sugar contact; Arg161(ae), base contact
  C414(2) with Gln33(ae), hydrogen bond to the base; Phe37(ae), sugar contact; Thr157(ae), phosphate contact; Leu158(ae), hydrogen bond to the phosphate; Asp159(ae), hydrogen bond to the phosphate; Cys160(ae), hydrogen bond to the phosphate
  A415(2) with Arg36(ae), hydrogen bond to the sugar; Phe37(ae), base contact; Gly38(ae), hydrogen bond to the base; Arg39(ae), base contact; Glu40(ae), hydrogen bond to the base; Asp159(ae), sugar contact; Ser162(ae), sugar contact
  A416(2) with Ser162(ae), hydrogen bond to the phosphate
  C417(2) with Tyr128(ae), hydrogen bond to the sugar; Arg131(ae), base contact; Arg166(ae), salt bridge to the phosphate
  A418(2) with Tyr128(ae), phosphate contact; Arg166(ae), salt bridge to the phosphate
  A419(2) with Asp177(ae), sugar contact; Asn178(ae), hydrogen bond to the phosphate; Arg181(ae), hydrogen bond to the phosphate; Arg182(ae), base contact
  U420(2) with Arg181(ae), hydrogen bond to the sugar; Ser258(ae), hydrogen bond to the sugar; Arg259(ae), base contact; Tyr298(ae), phosphate contact
  A421(2) with Ser258(ae), hydrogen bond to the base; Tyr262(ae), hydrogen bond to the sugar; Arg296(ae), hydrogen bond to the sugar; Tyr298(ae), hydrogen bond to the phosphate
  U422(2) with Arg296(ae), salt bridge to the phosphate; Tyr298(ae), phosphate contact
  C423(2) with His297(ae), hydrogen bond to the base; Val302(ae), phosphate contact
  U426(2) with Arg188(ae), hydrogen bond to the base
  U428(2) with Lys185(ae), hydrogen bond to the sugar
  A429(2) with Pro135(ae), phosphate contact; Arg182(ae), salt bridge to the phosphate
  C430(2) with Tyr128(ae), base contact; Arg131(ae), salt bridge to the phosphate; Pro135(ae), phosphate contact
  U431(2) with Thr13(ae), hydrogen bond to the sugar; Gly14(ae), hydrogen bond to the sugar; Arg131(ae), salt bridge to the phosphate; Gln133(ae), base contact; Lys134(ae), base contact
  G432(2) with Ala12(ae), phosphate contact; Thr13(ae), hydrogen bond to the phosphate; Gly14(ae), hydrogen bond to the phosphate; His15(ae), sugar contact; Val18(ae), sugar contact; Met19(ae), sugar contact; Leu22(ae), hydrogen bond to the base; Arg23(ae), base contact; Arg27(ae), base contact
  U433(2) with Arg11(ae), sugar contact; Ala12(ae), hydrogen bond to the sugar; Thr13(ae), hydrogen bond to the phosphate; Gly14(ae), hydrogen bond to the phosphate; His15(ae), phosphate contact; Met19(ae), phosphate contact
  U434(2) with Gly10(ae), hydrogen bond to the base; Arg11(ae), hydrogen bond to the base; Ala12(ae), base contact; Arg36(ae), phosphate contact; Phe37(ae), sugar contact
  U435(2) with Ser35(ae), hydrogen bond to the phosphate
  C482(2) with Tyr56(ae), stacking on the base; Arg57(ae), sugar contact
  A483(2) with Tyr56(ae), phosphate contact; Arg57(ae), phosphate contact
Interface residues without a listed pair, chain 2 (31 interface residues in all): U409, U424, U436, U481, A484, A485
Interface residues without a listed pair, chain ae (57 interface residues in all): Val25, Asn41, Gly52, Arg55, Asn62, Val137, Arg163, Arg169

Overview:
31 residues of chain 2 face 57 of chain ae across their interface; the contacts include 36 hydrogen bonds, 6
salt bridges and 1 aromatic stacking contact. Polar pairs include G412(2)-Thr53(ae), G412(2)-Gly54(ae) and
C414(2)-Gln33(ae).
Here chain 2 is Large ribosomal RNA and chain ae is mS53, both from Leishmania major. Entry 7ANE (Leishmania
Major mitochondrial ribosome) was determined by electron microscopy (same publication as 7AIH, 7AM2 and 7AOR).
